5NUF - chain A; structure by X-ray diffraction, 1.80 A resolution.

== Chain A ==
Molecule: Malate dehydrogenase 1, cytoplasmic
Organism: Arabidopsis thaliana
Notes: EC 1.1.1.37
UniProt: P93819 (MDHC1_ARATH); residues 1-332 here = UniProt positions 1-332
Sequence (332 residues; numbered 1 to 332; the number before each row is that of its first residue):
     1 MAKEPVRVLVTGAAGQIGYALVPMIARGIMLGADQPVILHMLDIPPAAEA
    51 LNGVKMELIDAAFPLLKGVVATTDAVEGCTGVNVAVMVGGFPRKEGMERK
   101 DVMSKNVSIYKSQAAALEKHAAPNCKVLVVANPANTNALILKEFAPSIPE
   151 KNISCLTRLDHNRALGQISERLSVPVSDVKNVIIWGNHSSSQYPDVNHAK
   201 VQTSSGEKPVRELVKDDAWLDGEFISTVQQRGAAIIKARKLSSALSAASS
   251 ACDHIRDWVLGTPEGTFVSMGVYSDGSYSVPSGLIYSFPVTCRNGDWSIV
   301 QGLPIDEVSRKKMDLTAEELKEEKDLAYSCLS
Unresolved in the structure: 1
Swiss-Prot annotation at these positions:
  - active site: His188 (Proton acceptor)
  - binding site (NAD(+)): Gln16, Ile17, Asp43, Gly90, Gln113, Asn132
  - binding site (oxaloacetate): Arg99, Asn132, Arg163, His188, Ser243
  - modified residue (Methionine sulfoxide): Met56, Met97
  - cross-link: Lys119 (Glycyl lysine isopeptide (Lys-Gly) (interchain with G-Cter in ubiquitin))
Bound ions: Na+ site 1 near Asp221 (its only coordinating residue here); Na+ site 2 near Asp275 (its only coordinating residue here)
Ligand contacts:
  - NAD (nicotinamide-adenine-dinucleotide): Thr11, Gly12, Ala14, Gly15, Gln16, Ile17, Gly18, Leu42, Asp43, Ile44, Ala47, Val88, Gly89, Gly90, Phe91, Pro92, Ile109, Gln113, Val130, Ala131, Asn132, Ala134, Leu156, Leu159, His188, Ser242, Ser243, Ala247
  - hydrogen peroxide (PEO): Pro45, Thr73, Asp74

== In short ==
Chain A binds NAD and hydrogen peroxide. UniProt lists active-site residue His188, 6 NAD+-binding residues and
5 oxaloacetate-binding residues.
Chain A is Malate dehydrogenase 1, cytoplasmic (Arabidopsis thaliana); the structure, Cytosolic Malate
Dehydrogenase 1, was determined by X-ray diffraction (same publication as 5NUE).
